PDB entry 2UY7 | X-ray diffraction, 2.60 A resolution | chains A and B

[Chain A]
Molecule: Periplasmid chaperone papd protein
Source organism: Escherichia coli
UniProt: Q1R2W9 (Q1R2W9_ECOUT); residues 1-218 here correspond to UniProt positions 22-239 (UniProt number = residue number + 21)
Chain sequence (218 residues; row label = number of the first residue in the row):
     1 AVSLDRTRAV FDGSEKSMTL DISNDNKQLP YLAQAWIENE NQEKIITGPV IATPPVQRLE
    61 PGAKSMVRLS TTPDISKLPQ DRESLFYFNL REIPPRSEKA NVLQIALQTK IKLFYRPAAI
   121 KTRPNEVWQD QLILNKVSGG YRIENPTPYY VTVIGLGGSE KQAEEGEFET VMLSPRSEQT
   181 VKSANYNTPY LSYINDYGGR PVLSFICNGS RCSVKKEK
Disordered / not traced: 218
Cystine bridges: Cys207-Cys212

[Chain B]
Molecule: Pap fimbrial major pilin protein
Source organism: Escherichia coli
UniProt: P04127 (PAPA_ECOLI); residues 1-163 here correspond to UniProt positions 23-185 (UniProt number = residue number + 22)
Chain sequence (163 residues; row label = number of the first residue in the row):
     1 APTIPQGQGK VTFNNTVVDA PCSISQKSAD QSIDFGQLSK SFLEAGGVSK PMDLDIELVN
    61 CDITAFKGGN GAKKGTVKLA FTGPIVNGHS DELDTNGGTG TAIVVQGAGK NVVFDGSEGD
   121 ANTLKDGENV LHYTAVVKKS SAVGAAVTEG AFSAVANFNL TYQ
Disordered / not traced: 1-7
Construct notes: engineered mutation Asn15 (Gly37 in P04127)
Cystine bridges: Cys22-Cys61

[How chain A and chain B interact]
Contacting residue pairs - 101 pairs, chain A then chain B:
  Ala1(A) - Ser23(B)
  Ala1(A) - Ile24(B)  hydrogen bond (backbone-backbone)
  Ala1(A) - Gln31(B)
  Ser3(A) - Ser23(B)
  Ser3(A) - Asn60(B)
  Leu4(A) - Pro21(B)
  Asp5(A) - Lys10(B)
  Asp5(A) - Val18(B)
  Asp5(A) - Pro21(B)
  Arg6(A) - Gln8(B)  hydrogen bond (side chain-backbone)
  Arg6(A) - Gly9(B)
  Arg6(A) - Lys10(B)
  Arg6(A) - Asp19(B)
  Arg6(A) - Pro21(B)
  Thr7(A) - Asp19(B)
  Thr7(A) - Ala20(B)
  Thr7(A) - Pro21(B)
  Thr7(A) - Tyr162(B)
  Arg8(A) - Gln163(B)  hydrogen bond (side chain-backbone)
  Asp21(A) - Lys10(B)
  Asp25(A) - Ser23(B)  hydrogen bond
  Asp25(A) - Asn60(B)  hydrogen bond
  Asn26(A) - Ala29(B)
  Gln28(A) - Ala29(B)
  Leu29(A) - Ala29(B)
  Leu29(A) - Asp30(B)
  Tyr31(A) - Ala29(B)  hydrogen bond (side chain-backbone)
  Tyr31(A) - Asp30(B)
  Tyr31(A) - Gln31(B)
  Arg91(A) - Asn157(B)
  Glu92(A) - Ile24(B)
  Glu92(A) - Gln31(B)
  Ser97(A) - Asp30(B)  hydrogen bond
  Ala100(A) - Ala151(B)  hydrophobic
  Ala100(A) - Phe152(B)
  Asn101(A) - Asp34(B)
  Asn101(A) - Phe35(B)  hydrogen bond (backbone-backbone)
  Asn101(A) - Gly36(B)  hydrogen bond (side chain-backbone)
  Asn101(A) - Gln37(B)
  Asn101(A) - Gly150(B)
  Asn101(A) - Ala151(B)
  Asn101(A) - Phe152(B)  hydrogen bond (side chain-backbone)
  Val102(A) - Ser32(B)
  Val102(A) - Ile33(B)
  Val102(A) - Phe152(B)  hydrogen bond (backbone-backbone)
  Val102(A) - Ser153(B)
  Val102(A) - Ala154(B)  hydrogen bond (backbone-backbone)
  Leu103(A) - Gln31(B)
  Leu103(A) - Ser32(B)
  Leu103(A) - Ile33(B)  hydrogen bond (backbone-backbone)
  Leu103(A) - Phe35(B)  hydrophobic
  Leu103(A) - Leu54(B)  hydrophobic
  Leu103(A) - Ala154(B)
  Gln104(A) - Asp30(B)
  Gln104(A) - Gln31(B)
  Gln104(A) - Ser32(B)
  Gln104(A) - Ala154(B)  hydrogen bond (backbone-backbone)
  Gln104(A) - Val155(B)
  Gln104(A) - Ala156(B)  hydrogen bond (backbone-backbone)
  Ile105(A) - Ile24(B)  hydrophobic
  Ile105(A) - Gln31(B)  hydrogen bond (backbone-backbone)
  Ile105(A) - Ala156(B)
  Ile105(A) - Phe158(B)  hydrophobic
  Ala106(A) - Ala156(B)  hydrogen bond (backbone-backbone)
  Ala106(A) - Asn157(B)
  Ala106(A) - Phe158(B)  hydrogen bond (backbone-backbone)
  Leu107(A) - Ile24(B)  hydrophobic
  Leu107(A) - Phe158(B)
  Leu107(A) - Leu160(B)  hydrophobic
  Gln108(A) - Asn157(B)  hydrogen bond
  Gln108(A) - Phe158(B)  hydrogen bond (backbone-backbone)
  Gln108(A) - Asn159(B)
  Gln108(A) - Leu160(B)  hydrogen bond (backbone-backbone)
  Thr109(A) - Pro21(B)
  Thr109(A) - Leu160(B)
  Thr109(A) - Tyr162(B)
  Lys110(A) - Leu160(B)  hydrogen bond (backbone-backbone)
  Lys110(A) - Thr161(B)
  Lys110(A) - Tyr162(B)  hydrogen bond (backbone-backbone)
  Lys112(A) - Gln163(B)  hydrogen bond (side chain-backbone)
  Asn125(A) - Thr16(B)
  Thr152(A) - Gln163(B)
  Ile154(A) - Lys74(B)  hydrogen bond (backbone-side chain)
  Ile154(A) - Thr76(B)
  Gly155(A) - Lys74(B)
  Ala163(A) - Lys74(B)  hydrogen bond (backbone-side chain)
  Glu164(A) - Lys74(B)
  Glu165(A) - Lys74(B)
  Gly166(A) - Lys74(B)  hydrogen bond (backbone-side chain)
  Glu167(A) - Lys73(B)
  Phe168(A) - Lys74(B)
  Thr170(A) - Gly75(B)  hydrogen bond (side chain-backbone)
  Thr170(A) - Gln163(B)
  Ile194(A) - Thr76(B)
  Ile194(A) - Gln163(B)
  Tyr197(A) - Thr16(B)
  Tyr197(A) - Val17(B)
  Tyr197(A) - Val18(B)
  Tyr197(A) - Asp19(B)  hydrogen bond (backbone-backbone)
  Gly198(A) - Asp19(B)
  Arg200(A) - Thr76(B)  hydrogen bond
Interface residues without a listed pair, chain A (52 interface residues in all): Met18, Thr19, Pro94, Pro95, Glu98, Lys99, Ile111, Gln162, Gly199
Interface residues without a listed pair, chain B (48 interface residues in all): Val11, Cys22, Gln26, Leu38, Phe81, Leu93, Ile103, Ala135
Interface features reported in the paper:
  - residue pairs: Asn101(A)-Phe152(B)
  - interface residues, chain A: Asn101(A)

[In short]
52 residues of chain A and 48 residues of chain B are in contact, with 30 hydrogen bonds. Polar pairs include
Arg6(A)-Gln8(B), Arg8(A)-Gln163(B) and Asp25(A)-Ser23(B). The paper describes a contact between Asn101(A) and
Phe152(B). From the paper: the interface residue Asn101(A).
Chain A is Periplasmid chaperone papd protein and chain B is Pap fimbrial major pilin protein, both from
Escherichia coli; the structure, Crystal structure of the P pilus rod subunit PapA, was determined by X-ray
diffraction together with 2UY6 from the same study.
